Entry 2H1O (X-ray diffraction, 3.00 A resolution); this record covers chains C and D of the 10 polymer chains in the assembly.

== Chain C (and D) ==
Name: Trafficking protein B
Organism: Neisseria gonorrhoeae
Notes: chain D of this document is another copy of the same molecule, construct and numbering; everything in this record applies to it too
UniProtKB: Q9RF91 (Q9RF91_NEIGO); numbering as in UniProt (aligned over 1-138)
Sequence (143 residues; each row starts with the number of its first residue):
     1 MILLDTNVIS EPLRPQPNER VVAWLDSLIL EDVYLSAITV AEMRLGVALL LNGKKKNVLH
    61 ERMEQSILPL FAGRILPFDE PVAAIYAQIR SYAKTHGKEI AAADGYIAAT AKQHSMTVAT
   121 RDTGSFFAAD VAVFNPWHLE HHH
Differences from the reference sequence: engineered mutation Met43 (Leu in Q9RF91), Met63 (Leu in Q9RF91), Met116 (Leu in Q9RF91); expression tag (139-143)

== Interface between chain C and chain D ==
Contacting residue pairs (43):
  Ala37(C) - Phe78(D)
  Ala37(C) - Asp79(D)
  Ala37(C) - Glu80(D)
  Ala37(C) - Ala83(D)
  Ile38(C) - Phe78(D)  hydrophobic
  Ala41(C) - Phe78(D)  hydrophobic
  Ala41(C) - Ala83(D)
  Ala41(C) - Tyr86(D)  hydrophobic
  Arg44(C) - Glu80(D)  salt bridge
  Arg44(C) - Ala84(D)
  Arg44(C) - Ala87(D)
  Leu45(C) - Tyr86(D)
  Leu45(C) - Ala87(D)
  Leu45(C) - Arg90(D)
  Leu45(C) - Ser91(D)
  Ala48(C) - Ser91(D)
  Leu49(C) - Thr95(D)
  Pro77(C) - Phe78(D)
  Phe78(C) - Ala37(D)
  Phe78(C) - Ile38(D)  hydrophobic
  Phe78(C) - Ala41(D)  hydrophobic
  Phe78(C) - Pro77(D)
  Phe78(C) - Phe78(D)  hydrogen bond (backbone-backbone)
  Asp79(C) - Ala37(D)
  Asp79(C) - Pro77(D)
  Glu80(C) - Ala37(D)
  Glu80(C) - Arg44(D)  salt bridge
  Glu80(C) - Ile75(D)
  Ala83(C) - Ala41(D)  hydrophobic
  Ala84(C) - Arg44(D)
  Tyr86(C) - Ala41(D)  hydrophobic
  Tyr86(C) - Glu42(D)  hydrogen bond
  Tyr86(C) - Leu45(D)
  Ala87(C) - Arg44(D)
  Ala87(C) - Leu45(D)
  Ala87(C) - Ala48(D)
  Arg90(C) - Leu45(D)
  Ser91(C) - Leu45(D)
  Ser91(C) - Ala48(D)
  Ser91(C) - Leu49(D)
  Tyr106(C) - Ile38(D)
  Tyr106(C) - Glu42(D)  hydrogen bond
  Tyr106(C) - Tyr106(D)  hydrophobic
Interface residues without a listed pair, chain C (21 interface residues in all): Val40, Ile75, Lys94
Interface residues without a listed pair, chain D (22 interface residues in all): Lys94

== Summary ==
The interface between chain C and chain D involves 21 residues on one side and 22 on the other, with 3
hydrogen bonds and 2 salt bridges. Among the polar pairs are Arg44(C)-Glu80(D), Tyr86(C)-Glu42(D) and
Tyr106(C)-Glu42(D).
Both chains are Trafficking protein B (Neisseria gonorrhoeae). Entry 2H1O (Structure of FitAB bound to IR36
DNA fragment) was determined by X-ray diffraction (same publication as 2H1C and 2BSQ).
